Entry 1SZK (X-ray diffraction, 2.52 A resolution); this record covers chains B and D of the 4 polymer chains in the assembly.

# Chain B (and D)
Protein: 4-aminobutyrate aminotransferase
Organism: Escherichia coli
Notes: EC 2.6.1.19; chain D of this document is another copy of the same molecule, construct and numbering; everything in this record applies to it too
Reference sequence: P22256 (GABT_ECOLI); residues 1-426 here = UniProt positions 1-426
Amino-acid sequence (426 residues; row label = number of the first residue in the row):
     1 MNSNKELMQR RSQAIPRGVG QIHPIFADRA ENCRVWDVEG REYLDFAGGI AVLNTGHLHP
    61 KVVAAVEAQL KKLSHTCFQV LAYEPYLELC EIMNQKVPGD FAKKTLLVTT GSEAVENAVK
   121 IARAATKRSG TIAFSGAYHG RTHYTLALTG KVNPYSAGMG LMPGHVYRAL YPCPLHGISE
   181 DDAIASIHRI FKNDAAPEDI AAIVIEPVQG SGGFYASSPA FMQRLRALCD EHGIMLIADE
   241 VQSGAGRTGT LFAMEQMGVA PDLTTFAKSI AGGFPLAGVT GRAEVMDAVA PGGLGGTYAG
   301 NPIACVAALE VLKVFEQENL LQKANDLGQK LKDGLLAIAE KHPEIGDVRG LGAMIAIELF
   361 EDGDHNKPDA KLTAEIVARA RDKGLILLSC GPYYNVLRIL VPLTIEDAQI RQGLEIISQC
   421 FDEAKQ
Not modelled in the structure: 1
Sequence notes: engineered mutation Ser-211 (Glu in P22256)
UniProt features mapped onto this chain:
  - binding site (pyridoxal 5'-phosphate): Gly-111, Ser-112, Gln-242, Thr-297
  - modified residue: Lys-268 (N6-(pyridoxal phosphate)lysine)
  - mutagenesis: Ile-50 (I50Q: 3-fold decrease in catalytic activity and 12-fold decrease in affinity for GABA), Val-241 (V241A: 25-fold decrease in catalytic activity and 5-fold decrease in affinity for GABA)
Ligand contacts:
  - 4'-deoxy-4'-aminopyridoxal-5'-phosphate (PMP), molecule 1: Thr-110, Gly-111, Ser-112, Val-115, Tyr-138, His-139, Gly-140, Glu-206, Asp-239, Val-241, Gln-242, Lys-268
  - 4'-deoxy-4'-aminopyridoxal-5'-phosphate (PMP), molecule 2: Glu-113, Gly-296, Thr-297, Tyr-298

# Interface between chain B and chain D
Pairs across the interface (47):
  Gly-130(B) / Leu-161(D)
  Ser-135(B) / Asn-193(D)
  Gly-136(B) / Asn-193(D)  hydrogen bond (backbone-side chain)
  Ala-147(B) / Asp-194(D)
  Thr-149(B) / Asn-193(D)
  Gly-150(B) / Asn-193(D)
  Lys-151(B) / Lys-192(D)
  Lys-151(B) / Asn-193(D)  hydrogen bond (backbone-backbone)
  Val-152(B) / Phe-191(D)
  Val-152(B) / Lys-192(D)  hydrogen bond (backbone-backbone)
  Val-152(B) / Asn-193(D)
  Val-152(B) / Asp-194(D)
  Val-152(B) / Ala-195(D)
  Gly-160(B) / Asp-199(D)
  Leu-161(B) / Gly-130(D)
  Leu-161(B) / His-165(D)
  Leu-161(B) / Tyr-167(D)
  Leu-161(B) / Ala-195(D)  hydrophobic
  Leu-161(B) / Asp-199(D)
  Met-162(B) / His-165(D)  hydrogen bond (backbone-side chain)
  Gly-164(B) / His-165(D)
  His-165(B) / Leu-161(D)
  His-165(B) / Met-162(D)  hydrogen bond (side chain-backbone)
  His-165(B) / Gly-164(D)
  Tyr-167(B) / Leu-161(D)
  Arg-168(B) / Asp-194(D)  salt bridge
  Leu-170(B) / Arg-189(D)
  Arg-189(B) / Leu-170(D)
  Phe-191(B) / Val-152(D)
  Lys-192(B) / Lys-151(D)
  Lys-192(B) / Val-152(D)  hydrogen bond (backbone-backbone)
  Lys-192(B) / Pro-392(D)  hydrogen bond (side chain-backbone)
  Lys-192(B) / Tyr-394(D)  hydrogen bond
  Asn-193(B) / Ser-135(D)
  Asn-193(B) / Gly-136(D)  hydrogen bond (side chain-backbone)
  Asn-193(B) / Thr-149(D)
  Asn-193(B) / Gly-150(D)
  Asn-193(B) / Lys-151(D)  hydrogen bond (backbone-backbone)
  Asn-193(B) / Val-152(D)
  Asp-194(B) / Ala-147(D)
  Asp-194(B) / Val-152(D)
  Asp-194(B) / Arg-168(D)  salt bridge
  Ala-195(B) / Val-152(D)
  Ala-195(B) / Leu-161(D)  hydrophobic
  Asp-199(B) / Gly-160(D)
  Asp-199(B) / Leu-161(D)
  Pro-392(B) / Lys-192(D)
Also at the interface, not in a pair above, chain B (29 interface residues in all): Ser-129, Pro-163, Ile-178, Ala-196, Tyr-394
Also at the interface, not in a pair above, chain D (29 interface residues in all): Ser-129, Asn-153, Pro-163, Ala-196

# Summary
Chain B and chain D each contribute 29 residues to their interface; the contacts include 10 hydrogen bonds and
2 salt bridges. Among the polar pairs are Arg-168(B)/Asp-194(D), Gly-136(B)/Asn-193(D) and
Met-162(B)/His-165(D). Bound to chain B: 4'-deoxy-4'-aminopyridoxal-5'-phosphate.
Both chains are 4-aminobutyrate aminotransferase (Escherichia coli). Entry 1SZK (The structure of
gamma-aminobutyrate aminotransferase mutant: E211S) was determined by X-ray diffraction, deposited together
with 1SZS and 1SZU.
